PDB entry 5EFT | X-ray diffraction, 2.50 A resolution | chains D and H of the 8 polymer chains in the assembly

[Chain D (and H)]
Molecule: p9-1
Organism: Rice black-streaked dwarf virus 2
Notes: chain H of this document is another copy of the same molecule, construct and numbering; everything in this record applies to it too
UniProtKB: B6SCH3 (B6SCH3_9REOV); numbering as in UniProt (aligned over 4-324)
Sequence (321 residues; row label = number of the first residue in the row):
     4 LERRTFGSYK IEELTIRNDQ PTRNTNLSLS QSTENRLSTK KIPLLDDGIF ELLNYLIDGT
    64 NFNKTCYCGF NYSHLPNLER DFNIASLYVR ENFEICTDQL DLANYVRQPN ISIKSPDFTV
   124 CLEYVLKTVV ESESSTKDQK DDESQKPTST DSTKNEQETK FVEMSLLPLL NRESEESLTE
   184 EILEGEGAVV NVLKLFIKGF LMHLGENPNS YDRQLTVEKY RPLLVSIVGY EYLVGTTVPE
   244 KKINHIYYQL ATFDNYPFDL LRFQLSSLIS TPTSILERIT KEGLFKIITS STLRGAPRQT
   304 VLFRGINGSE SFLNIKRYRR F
Unresolved in the structure: 20-42, 134-159, 177, 239-244, 293-302
Differences from the reference sequence: conflict Thr162 (Lys in B6SCH3)

[Interface between chain D and chain H]
Residue-residue contacts (34):
  Arg216(D) - Asn258(H)  hydrogen bond (backbone-side chain)
  Arg216(D) - Ser314(H)
  Gln252(D) - Phe266(H)
  Gln252(D) - Gln267(H)  hydrogen bond
  Phe256(D) - Asp262(H)
  Phe256(D) - Leu263(H)  hydrophobic
  Phe256(D) - Phe266(H)  hydrophobic
  Asn258(D) - Arg216(H)  hydrogen bond (side chain-backbone)
  Asn258(D) - Pro260(H)
  Asn258(D) - Asp262(H)  hydrogen bond
  Tyr259(D) - Leu263(H)  hydrophobic
  Tyr259(D) - Gln267(H)  hydrogen bond
  Pro260(D) - Asn258(H)
  Asp262(D) - Phe256(H)
  Asp262(D) - Asn258(H)  hydrogen bond
  Leu263(D) - Phe256(H)  hydrophobic
  Leu263(D) - Tyr259(H)  hydrophobic
  Leu263(D) - Leu263(H)  hydrophobic
  Phe266(D) - Gln252(H)
  Phe266(D) - Phe256(H)  hydrophobic
  Phe266(D) - Ile272(H)  hydrophobic
  Phe266(D) - Ile309(H)
  Phe266(D) - Asn310(H)
  Gln267(D) - Gln252(H)  hydrogen bond
  Gln267(D) - Tyr259(H)  hydrogen bond
  Gln267(D) - Gln267(H)
  Gln267(D) - Leu271(H)
  Ser270(D) - Ile272(H)
  Leu271(D) - Gln267(H)
  Ile272(D) - Phe266(H)  hydrophobic
  Ile272(D) - Ser270(H)
  Ile309(D) - Phe266(H)
  Asn310(D) - Phe266(H)
  Ser314(D) - Arg216(H)
Also at the interface, not in a pair above, chain D (18 interface residues in all): Pro275, Ser312
Also at the interface, not in a pair above, chain H (18 interface residues in all): Pro275, Ser312

[In short]
The chain D/chain H interface involves 18 residues from each chain; the contacts include 8 hydrogen bonds.
Polar pairs include Arg216(D)-Asn258(H), Gln252(D)-Gln267(H) and Asn258(D)-Asp262(H).
Chain D and chain H are both p9-1 (Rice black-streaked dwarf virus 2); the structure, Structural Basis for
Specific Recognition of ssDNA by SRBSDV P9-1 Octamers, was determined by X-ray diffraction.
